9DP2 - chains A and D of the 4 polymer chains in the assembly; structure by X-ray diffraction, 1.99 A resolution.

[Chain A]
Protein: DNA repair nuclease/redox regulator APEX1, mitochondrial
Organism: Homo sapiens
UniProtKB: P27695 (APEX1_HUMAN); residue numbers follow UniProt; this construct covers 43-318
Chain sequence (276 residues; row label = number of the first residue in the row):
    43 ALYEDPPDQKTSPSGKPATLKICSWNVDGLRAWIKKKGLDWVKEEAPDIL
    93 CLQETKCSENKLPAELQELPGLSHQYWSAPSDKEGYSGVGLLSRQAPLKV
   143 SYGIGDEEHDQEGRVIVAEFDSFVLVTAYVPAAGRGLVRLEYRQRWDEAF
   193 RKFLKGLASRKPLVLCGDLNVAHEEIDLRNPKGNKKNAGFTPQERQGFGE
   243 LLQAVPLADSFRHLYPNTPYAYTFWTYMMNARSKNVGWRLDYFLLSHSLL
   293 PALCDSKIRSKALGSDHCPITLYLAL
Disordered / not traced: 151
Differences from the reference sequence: engineered mutation Ala138 (Cys in P27695), Ala174 (Asn in P27695)
Bound ions: Mn2+: Glu96 (shared with 3DR_1(D) of chain D)
Reported in the primary citation:
  - conformationally variable residues (side-chain flip): Asn212
  - mutagenesis - N174A (22,000-fold): decreased catalytic activity

[Chain D]
Molecule: 11-nt DNA strand
Sequence (11 nucleotides; row label = number of the first residue in the row):
     1 XCGACGGATCC
Modified / non-standard residues: 3DR (1',2'-dideoxyribofuranose-5'-phosphate) at position 1
Bound ions: Mn2+: 3DR_1 (shared with Glu96(A) of chain A)

[How chain A and chain D interact]
Residue-residue contacts (22; chain A residue first):
  Asn68(A) with 3DR_1(D), phosphate contact
  Glu96(A) with 3DR_1(D), phosphate contact
  Tyr171(A) with 3DR_1(D), hydrogen bond to the phosphate
  Arg177(A) with DC2(D), salt bridge to the phosphate
  Asp210(A) with 3DR_1(D), phosphate contact
  Asn212(A) with 3DR_1(D), hydrogen bond to the phosphate
  Asn222(A) with DG3(D), hydrogen bond to the phosphate
  Asn226(A) with DC2(D), sugar contact; DG3(D), hydrogen bond to the phosphate
  Asn229(A) with DC2(D), sugar contact
  Ala230(A) with 3DR_1(D), sugar contact
  Phe266(A) with 3DR_1(D), sugar contact
  Thr268(A) with DG3(D), sugar contact
  Met271(A) with DG3(D), sugar contact; DA4(D), sugar contact
  Lys276(A) with DA4(D), salt bridge to the phosphate
  Val278(A) with DG3(D), phosphate contact
  Trp280(A) with 3DR_1(D), sugar contact; DC2(D), sugar contact; DG3(D), hydrogen bond to the phosphate
  Leu282(A) with 3DR_1(D), sugar contact
  His309(A) with 3DR_1(D), salt bridge to the phosphate
Also at the interface, not in a pair above, chain A (21 interface residues in all): Gly231, Met270, Ala273

[Summary]
21 residues of chain A face 4 of chain D across their interface, with 5 hydrogen bonds and 3 salt bridges.
Among the polar pairs are Tyr171(A)-3DR_1(D), Asn212(A)-3DR_1(D) and Asn222(A)-DG3(D). The Mn2+ site is built
by Glu96(A) and 3DR_1(D). From the paper: N174A of chain A reduces catalytic activity; conformational
variability at Asn212(A).
Chain A is DNA repair nuclease/redox regulator APEX1, mitochondrial (Homo sapiens) and chain D is an 11-nt DNA
strand; the structure, APE1 N174A Product Complex with Abasic DNA, was determined by X-ray diffraction,
deposited together with 9DP1, 9DP3 and 9DP4.
